Entry 7TKD (electron microscopy, 7.70 A resolution (low resolution: residue-level contacts below are approximate; hydrogen-bond / salt-bridge calls are withheld)); this record covers chains C and D of the 27 polymer chains in the assembly.

== Chain C ==
Name: ATP synthase subunit alpha
From: Saccharomyces cerevisiae
UniProt: P07251 (ATPA_YEAST); residues 1-510 here correspond to UniProt positions 36-545 (UniProt number = residue number + 35)
Amino-acid sequence (510 residues; each row starts with the number of its first residue):
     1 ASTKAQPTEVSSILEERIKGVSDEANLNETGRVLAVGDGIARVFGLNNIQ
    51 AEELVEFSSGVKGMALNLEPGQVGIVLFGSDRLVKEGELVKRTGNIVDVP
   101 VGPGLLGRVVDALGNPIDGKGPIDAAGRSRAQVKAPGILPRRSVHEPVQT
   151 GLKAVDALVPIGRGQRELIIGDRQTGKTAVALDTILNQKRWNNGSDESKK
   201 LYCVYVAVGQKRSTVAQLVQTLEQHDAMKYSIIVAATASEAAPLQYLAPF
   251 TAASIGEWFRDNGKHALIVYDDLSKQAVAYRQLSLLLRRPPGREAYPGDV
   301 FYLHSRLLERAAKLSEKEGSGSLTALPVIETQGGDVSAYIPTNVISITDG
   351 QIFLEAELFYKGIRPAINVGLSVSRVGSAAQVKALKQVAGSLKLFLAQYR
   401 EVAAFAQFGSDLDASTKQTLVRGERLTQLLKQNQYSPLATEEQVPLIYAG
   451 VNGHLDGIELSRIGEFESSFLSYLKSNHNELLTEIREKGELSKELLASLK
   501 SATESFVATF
Not modelled in the structure: 1-11, 510
Swiss-Prot annotation at these positions:
  - binding site (ATP): G171 to T178
  - site: S372 (Required for activity)
  - modified residue (Phosphoserine): S22, S143

== Chain D ==
Name: ATP synthase subunit beta
From: Saccharomyces cerevisiae
Notes: EC 7.1.2.2
UniProt: P00830 (ATPB_YEAST); residues 1-478 here correspond to UniProt positions 34-511 (UniProt number = residue number + 33)
Amino-acid sequence (478 residues; row label = number of the first residue in the row):
     1 ASAAQSTPITGKVTAVIGAIVDVHFEQSELPAILNALEIKTPQGKLVLEV
    51 AQHLGENTVRTIAMDGTEGLVRGEKVLDTGGPISVPVGRETLGRIINVIG
   101 EPIDERGPIKSKLRKPIHADPPSFAEQSTSAEILETGIKVVDLLAPYARG
   151 GKIGLFGGAGVGKTVFIQELINNIAKAHGGFSVFTGVGERTREGNDLYRE
   201 MKETGVINLEGESKVALVFGQMNEPPGARARVALTGLTIAEYFRDEEGQD
   251 VLLFIDNIFRFTQAGSEVSALLGRIPSAVGYQPTLATDMGLLQERITTTK
   301 KGSVTSVQAVYVPADDLTDPAPATTFAHLDATTVLSRGISELGIYPAVDP
   351 LDSKSRLLDAAVVGQEHYDVASKVQETLQTYKSLQDIIAILGMDELSEQD
   401 KLTVERARKIQRFLSQPFAVAEVFTGIPGKLVRLKDTVASFKAVLEGKYD
   451 NIPEHAFYMVGGIEDVVAKAEKLAAEAN
Not modelled in the structure: 1-5, 476-478
Swiss-Prot annotation at these positions:
  - binding site (ATP): G157 to T164
  - modified residue: T79 (Phosphothreonine), T204 (Phosphothreonine), S340 (Phosphoserine)

== How chain C and chain D interact ==
Contacting residue pairs - 13 pairs, chain C then chain D:
  N47(C) - R72(D)
  N48(C) - R72(D)
  I49(C) - R72(D)
  A51(C) - E68(D)
  A51(C) - L70(D)
  N67(C) - V16(D)
  L68(C) - A15(D)
  L68(C) - V16(D)
  E69(C) - T14(D)
  P70(C) - T14(D)
  G298(C) - E267(D)
  R375(C) - G162(D)
  S378(C) - V423(D)
Interface residues without a listed pair, chain C (17 interface residues in all): Q50, L66, G137, R306, V336, G377
Interface residues without a listed pair, chain D (16 interface residues in all): G69, V71, G73, G160, T191, N223, A314

== Summary ==
The interface between chain C and chain D involves 17 residues on one side and 16 on the other. Curated
annotation (UniProt) lists 8 ATP-binding residues on chain C; 8 ATP-binding residues on chain D.
Chain C is ATP synthase subunit alpha and chain D is ATP synthase subunit beta, both from Saccharomyces
cerevisiae; the structure, Yeast ATP synthase State 1catalytic(h) with 10 mM ATP backbone model, was
determined by electron microscopy, deposited together with 7TJS, 7TJT, 7TJU, 7TJV, 7TJW, 7TJX and 30 further
entries.
